Entry 7JSX (electron microscopy, 2.06 A resolution); this record covers chains B and F of the 24 polymer chains in the assembly.

Chain B (and F):
Protein: Ribulose bisphosphate carboxylase small chain 2, chloroplastic
Source organism: Chlamydomonas reinhardtii
Notes: EC 4.1.1.39; chain F of this document is another copy of the same molecule, construct and numbering; everything in this record applies to it too
Reference sequence: P08475 (RBS2_CHLRE); residues -44 to 140 here correspond to UniProt positions 1-185 (UniProt number = residue number + 45)
Chain sequence (185 residues; numbered -44 to 140; the number before each row is that of its first residue; numbers below 1 keep their minus sign (Met-44 is residue -44)):
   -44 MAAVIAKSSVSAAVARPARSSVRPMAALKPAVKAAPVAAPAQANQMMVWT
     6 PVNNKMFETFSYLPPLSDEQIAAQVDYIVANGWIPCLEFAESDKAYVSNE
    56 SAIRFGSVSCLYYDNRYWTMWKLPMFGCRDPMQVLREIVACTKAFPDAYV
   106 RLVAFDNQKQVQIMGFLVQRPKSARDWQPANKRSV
Unresolved in the structure: -44 to 0, 139-140
Curated features (UniProtKB/Swiss-Prot):
  - modified residue: Met1 (N-methylmethionine)
From the paper describing this entry:
  - mutagenesis - D23A/E24A, M87D/V94D: decreased growth

Chain B / chain F interface:
Pairs across the interface (20):
  Phe44(B) - Val3(F)  hydrophobic
  Phe44(B) - Pro6(F)  hydrophobic
  Glu46(B) - Val7(F)
  Ile58(B) - Asn54(F)
  Ile58(B) - Glu55(F)
  Ile58(B) - Ala57(F)
  Ile58(B) - Ile58(F)
  Arg59(B) - Asn54(F)  hydrogen bond
  Arg59(B) - Ser64(F)  hydrogen bond (backbone-side chain)
  Arg59(B) - Leu66(F)
  Arg59(B) - Tyr67(F)  hydrogen bond (side chain-backbone)
  Arg59(B) - Tyr68(F)
  Gly61(B) - Ser62(F)
  Thr74(B) - Pro6(F)
  Trp76(B) - Val3(F)  hydrophobic
  Lys77(B) - Met1(F)  hydrogen bond (side chain-backbone)
  Lys77(B) - Val3(F)
  Phe100(B) - Thr5(F)
  Phe100(B) - Val7(F)  hydrophobic
  Phe100(B) - Arg138(F)
Other interface residues (no listed pair), chain B (11 interface residues in all): Met75, Ala99
Other interface residues (no listed pair), chain F (16 interface residues in all): Cys65

Overview:
11 residues of chain B and 16 residues of chain F are in contact, with 4 hydrogen bonds. Polar contacts
include Arg59(B)-Asn54(F), Arg59(B)-Ser64(F) and Arg59(B)-Tyr67(F). From the paper: D23A/E24A and M87D/V94D of
chain B reduce growth.
Chain B and chain F are both Ribulose bisphosphate carboxylase small chain 2, chloroplastic (Chlamydomonas
reinhardtii); the structure, EPYC1(106-135) peptide-bound Rubisco, was determined by electron microscopy
together with 7JFO and 7JN4 from the same study.
